Entry 7BHY (X-ray diffraction, 2.30 A resolution); this record covers chains G and A of the 4 polymer chains in the assembly.

[Chain G]
Molecule: DNA operator - strand 2
Sequence (15 nucleotides; numbered 1 to 15; the number before each row is that of its first residue):
     1 TTGAACAAAATTCAA

[Chain A]
Name: Deoxyribonucleoside regulator
Source organism: Bacillus subtilis subsp. subtilis str. 168
Reference sequence: P39140 (DEOR_BACSU); numbering as in UniProt (aligned over 4-55)
Chain sequence (57 residues; each row starts with the number of its first residue; note: 3 numbers in that range are skipped by the numbering (no residue carries them; nothing is unmodelled there); numbers below 1 keep their minus sign (Ser-4 is residue -4)):
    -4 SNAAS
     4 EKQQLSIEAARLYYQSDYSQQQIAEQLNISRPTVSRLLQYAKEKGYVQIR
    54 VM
Sequence notes: expression tag (-4 to 0)
Swiss-Prot annotation at these positions:
  - DNA-binding region: Gln23 to Gln42 (H-T-H motif)

[Chain G / chain A interface]
Contacting residue pairs (10):
  DT2(G) with Thr36(A), sugar contact; Arg39(A), base contact
  DG3(G) with Ser33(A), hydrogen bond to the phosphate; Thr36(A), hydrogen bond to the phosphate; Arg39(A), hydrogen bond to the base
  DA4(G) with Pro35(A), base contact; Arg39(A), base contact
  DA5(G) with Arg34(A), base contact; Pro35(A), base contact
  DC6(G) with Arg34(A), base contact
Interface residues without a listed pair, chain A (6 interface residues in all): Ile32

[Summary]
5 residues of chain G and 6 residues of chain A are in contact, with 3 hydrogen bonds. Polar contacts include
DG3(G)-Arg39(A), DG3(G)-Ser33(A) and DG3(G)-Thr36(A).
Here chain G is DNA operator - strand 2 and chain A is Deoxyribonucleoside regulator (Bacillus subtilis subsp.
subtilis str. 168). Entry 7BHY (DNA-binding domain of DeoR in complex with the DNA operator) was determined by
X-ray diffraction, deposited together with 7OYK.
